PDB entry 8ABL | electron microscopy, 2.10 A resolution | chains D and I of the 20 polymer chains in the assembly

== Chain D ==
Name: YALI0A17468p
Source organism: Yarrowia lipolytica
Reference sequence: Q6CGP7 (Q6CGP7_YARLI); residues 1-330 here = UniProt positions 1-330
Amino-acid sequence (330 residues; row label = number of the first residue in the row):
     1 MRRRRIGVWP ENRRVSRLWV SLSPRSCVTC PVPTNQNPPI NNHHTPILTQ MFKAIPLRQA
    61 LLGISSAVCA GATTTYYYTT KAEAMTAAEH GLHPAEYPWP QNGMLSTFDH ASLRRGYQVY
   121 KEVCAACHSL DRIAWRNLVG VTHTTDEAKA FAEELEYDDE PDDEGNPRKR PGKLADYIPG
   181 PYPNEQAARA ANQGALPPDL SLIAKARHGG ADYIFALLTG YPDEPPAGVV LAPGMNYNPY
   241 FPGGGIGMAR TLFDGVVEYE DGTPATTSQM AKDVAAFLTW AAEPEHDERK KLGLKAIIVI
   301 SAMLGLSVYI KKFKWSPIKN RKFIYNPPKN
Unresolved in the structure: 1-84, 329-330
Metal / ion sites: heme c Fe: His-128, Met-248
Residues lining bound ligands:
  - heme c (HEC): Val-119, Val-123, Cys-124, Cys-127, His-128, Asn-192, Ala-195, Leu-196, Pro-197, Pro-198, Leu-200, Ile-203, Arg-207, Tyr-213, Ile-214, Leu-217, Leu-218, Phe-241, Ile-246, Gly-247, Met-248, Thr-251, Leu-252, Val-274, Leu-278
  - phosphatidylethanolamine (PTY): Leu-292, Lys-295, Ala-296, Val-299, Ile-300, Met-303

== Chain I ==
Name: Complex III subunit 9
Source organism: Yarrowia lipolytica
Reference sequence: Q6CG23 (Q6CG23_YARLI); residue numbers follow UniProt; this construct covers 1-69
Amino-acid sequence (69 residues; numbered 1 to 69; the number before each row is that of its first residue):
     1 MAWATTFYNV FVKRNSAFVA TILASAFVFD MTFETAIDNF WDRINAGKQW KDIRHKYIEA
    61 AGDDDEDDE
Unresolved in the structure: 1-3, 58-69
Residues lining bound ligands: 1,2-diacyl-sn-glycero-3-phosphocholine (PC1): Tyr-8, Val-12, Lys-13, Arg-14, Asn-15, Phe-18, Val-19, Ile-22, Leu-23

== Chain D / chain I interface ==
Contacting residue pairs (35):
  Pro-100(D) with Lys-48(I), hydrogen bond (backbone-side chain)
  Leu-105(D) with Trp-41(I); Ile-44(I), hydrophobic; Asn-45(I), hydrogen bond (backbone-side chain)
  Ser-106(D) with Asn-45(I); Lys-48(I)
  Thr-107(D) with Trp-41(I); Asn-45(I), hydrogen bond (backbone-side chain); Lys-48(I), hydrogen bond (backbone-side chain)
  Phe-108(D) with Lys-48(I)
  Asp-109(D) with Lys-48(I)
  His-110(D) with Lys-48(I), hydrogen bond (backbone-backbone); Gln-49(I); Trp-50(I); Ile-53(I)
  Ala-111(D) with Ile-53(I)
  Arg-114(D) with Tyr-57(I)
  Gly-140(D) with Trp-50(I)
  Val-141(D) with Trp-50(I)
  Thr-142(D) with Trp-50(I)
  His-143(D) with Trp-50(I)
  Thr-144(D) with Trp-50(I); Tyr-57(I)
  Glu-147(D) with Tyr-57(I)
  Asp-287(D) with Trp-41(I)
  Lys-290(D) with Trp-41(I)
  Lys-291(D) with Asp-38(I), salt bridge; Trp-41(I)
  Leu-294(D) with Phe-40(I), hydrophobic
  Lys-295(D) with Phe-33(I); Glu-34(I); Ile-37(I)
  Ile-298(D) with Phe-33(I), hydrophobic; Ile-37(I), hydrophobic
  Val-299(D) with Phe-33(I), hydrophobic
Also at the interface, not in a pair above, chain D (24 interface residues in all): Met-104, Glu-260
Also at the interface, not in a pair above, chain I (15 interface residues in all): Phe-29, Gly-47

== In short ==
24 residues of chain D and 15 residues of chain I are in contact; the contacts include 5 hydrogen bonds and 1
salt bridge. Polar contacts include Lys-291(D)/Asp-38(I), Pro-100(D)/Lys-48(I) and Leu-105(D)/Asn-45(I).
Ligands of chain D: heme c and phosphatidylethanolamine. Ligands of chain I:
1,2-diacyl-sn-glycero-3-phosphocholine.
Here chain D is YALI0A17468p and chain I is Complex III subunit 9, both from Yarrowia lipolytica. Entry 8ABL
(Complex III2 from Yarrowia lipolytica, with decylubiquinol and antimycin A, consensus refinement) was
determined by electron microscopy (same publication as 8AB6, 8AB7, 8AB8, 8AB9, 8ABA, 8ABB and 11 further
entries).
